PDB entry 9EIT | electron microscopy, 3.35 A resolution | chains A and P of the 12 polymer chains in the assembly

== Chain A (and P) ==
Protein: Neuraminidase
Organism: Influenza A virus
Notes: EC 3.2.1.18; chain P of this document is another copy of the same molecule, construct and numbering; everything in this record applies to it too
UniProtKB: A1ILL9 (A1ILL9_I76A2); residues 0-392 here correspond to UniProt positions 80-472 (UniProt number = residue number + 80)
Amino-acid sequence (393 residues; each row starts with the number of its first residue; numbering starts at 0):
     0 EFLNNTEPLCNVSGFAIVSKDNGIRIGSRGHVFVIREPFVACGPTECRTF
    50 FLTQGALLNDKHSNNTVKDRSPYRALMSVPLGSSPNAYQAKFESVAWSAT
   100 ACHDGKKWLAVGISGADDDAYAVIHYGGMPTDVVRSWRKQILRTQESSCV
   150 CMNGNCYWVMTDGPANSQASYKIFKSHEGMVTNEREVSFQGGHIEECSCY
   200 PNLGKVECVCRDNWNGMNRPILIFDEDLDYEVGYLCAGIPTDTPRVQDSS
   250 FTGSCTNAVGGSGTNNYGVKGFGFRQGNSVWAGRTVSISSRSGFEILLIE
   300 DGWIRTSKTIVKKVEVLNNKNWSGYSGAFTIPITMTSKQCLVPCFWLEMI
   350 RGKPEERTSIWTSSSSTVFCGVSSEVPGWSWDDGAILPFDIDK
Disulfide bonds: Cys-41/Cys-46, Cys-101/Cys-148, Cys-150/Cys-155, Cys-196/Cys-209, Cys-198/Cys-207, Cys-235/Cys-254, Cys-343/Cys-369
Covalent attachments: N-acetylglucosamine (NAG) linked to Asn-3, Asn-63
Metal / ion sites: Ca2+: Asp-211, Gly-215, Asp-241, Tyr-266

== How chain A and chain P interact ==
Residue-residue contacts (60; chain A residue first):
  Gly-26(A) with Arg-28(P), hydrogen bond (backbone-side chain)
  Arg-28(A) with Arg-28(P), hydrogen bond (backbone-side chain)
  Gly-29(A) with Arg-28(P), hydrogen bond (backbone-side chain)
  His-30(A) with Arg-28(P); Gly-29(P); His-30(P)
  Phe-32(A) with Ile-25(P), hydrophobic
  Gln-53(A) with Arg-24(P)
  Gly-54(A) with Asn-21(P); Arg-24(P), hydrogen bond (backbone-side chain); Ile-25(P)
  Leu-56(A) with Ile-25(P); Gly-29(P)
  Leu-57(A) with Arg-28(P), hydrogen bond (backbone-side chain)
  Asn-58(A) with Arg-28(P)
  Asp-59(A) with Arg-24(P); Ser-27(P), hydrogen bond; Arg-28(P)
  Lys-60(A) with Ile-385(P), hydrogen bond (side chain-backbone); Pro-387(P), hydrogen bond (side chain-backbone)
  His-61(A) with Arg-24(P), hydrogen bond (backbone-side chain); Ser-27(P); Ile-385(P); Phe-388(P)
  Ser-70(A) with Trp-378(P)
  Pro-71(A) with Lys-19(P); Trp-378(P); Ser-379(P); Trp-380(P)
  Tyr-72(A) with Asn-21(P), hydrogen bond (backbone-side chain); Asp-381(P), hydrogen bond; Asp-382(P); Gly-383(P)
  Tyr-87(A) with Gly-29(P); His-30(P), hydrogen bond (side chain-backbone); Asn-85(P); Tyr-87(P); Gln-88(P), hydrogen bond (backbone-side chain)
  Phe-91(A) with Val-17(P); Ser-18(P); Lys-19(P); Gly-81(P)
  Val-94(A) with Ser-18(P)
  Ser-113(A) with Trp-378(P); Trp-380(P), hydrogen bond
  Gly-114(A) with Trp-378(P)
  Ala-115(A) with Trp-378(P)
  Asp-118(A) with Pro-376(P)
  Tyr-120(A) with Ile-16(P); Val-375(P), hydrophobic; Pro-376(P), hydrophobic; Trp-380(P)
  His-124(A) with Val-17(P)
  Met-128(A) with Met-334(P); Thr-335(P)
  Pro-129(A) with Val-17(P), hydrophobic; Cys-369(P), hydrophobic
  Val-132(A) with Ala-15(P), hydrophobic
  Arg-134(A) with Glu-374(P), salt bridge; Pro-376(P)
Also at the interface, not in a pair above, chain A (37 interface residues in all): Ala-55, Ala-86, Gln-88, Ala-89, Trp-96, Val-122, Thr-130, Asp-131
Also at the interface, not in a pair above, chain P (37 interface residues in all): Leu-80, Ser-82, Lys-337, Val-371, Ser-373, Ala-384

== In short ==
The chain A/chain P interface involves 37 residues from each chain, with 14 hydrogen bonds and 1 salt bridge.
Among the polar pairs are Arg-134(A)/Glu-374(P), Gly-26(A)/Arg-28(P) and Arg-28(A)/Arg-28(P). Covalently
linked N-acetylglucosamine: at Asn-3(A) and Asn-63(A).
Chain A and chain P are both Neuraminidase (Influenza A virus); the structure, NCS.1 Fab in complex with N5 NA
of A/shorebird/Delaware Bay/309/2016 (DB16, H10N5) -- 4 Fabs, was determined by electron microscopy together
with 9EJE, 9EJF and 9O9V from the same study.
